PDB entry 4DBV | X-ray diffraction, 2.50 A resolution | chains Q and R of the 4 polymer chains in the assembly

== Chain Q (and R) ==
Protein: Glyceraldehyde-3-phosphate dehydrogenase
Source organism: Geobacillus stearothermophilus
Notes: EC 1.2.1.12; chain R of this document is another copy of the same molecule, construct and numbering; everything in this record applies to it too
UniProtKB: P00362 (G3P_BACST); the construct lacks a stretch of the UniProt sequence and is renumbered around it, so the offset changes along the chain: 0-34 = UniProt 1-35; 36-122 = UniProt 36-122; 123-138 = UniProt 124-139; 139-188 = UniProt 141-190; 1 more segments
Sequence (334 residues; each row starts with the number of its first residue; note: 2 numbers in that range are skipped by the numbering (no residue carries them; nothing is unmodelled there); numbering starts at 0):
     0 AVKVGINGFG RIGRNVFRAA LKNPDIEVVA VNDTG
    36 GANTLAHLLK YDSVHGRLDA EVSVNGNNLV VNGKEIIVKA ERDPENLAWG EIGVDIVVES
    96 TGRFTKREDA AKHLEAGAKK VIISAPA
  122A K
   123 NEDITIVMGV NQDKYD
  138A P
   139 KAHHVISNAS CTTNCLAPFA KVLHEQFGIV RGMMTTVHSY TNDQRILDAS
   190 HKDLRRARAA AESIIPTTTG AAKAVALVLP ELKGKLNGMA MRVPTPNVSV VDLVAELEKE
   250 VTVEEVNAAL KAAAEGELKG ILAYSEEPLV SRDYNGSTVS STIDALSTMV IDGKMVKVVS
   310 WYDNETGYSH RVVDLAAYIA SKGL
Sequence notes: engineered mutation Thr33 (Leu34 in P00362), Gly34 (Thr35 in P00362), Gly36 (Asp in P00362), Ala187 (Leu189 in P00362), Ser188 (Pro190 in P00362)
Ligand contacts: NADPH (NDP; NADPH dihydro-nicotinamide-adenine-dinucleotide phosphate): Gly7, Phe8, Gly9, Arg10, Ile11, Asn31, Asp32, Thr33, Glu76, Arg77, Ser95, Thr96, Gly97, Arg98, Phe99, Ser119, Ala120, Cys149, Thr179, Asn180, Asn313, Glu314, Tyr317

== Chain Q / chain R interface ==
Pairs across the interface (104; chain Q residue first):
  Arg169(Q) - Glu245(R)  salt bridge
  Arg169(Q) - Ile300(R)
  Arg169(Q) - Asp301(R)  salt bridge
  Arg169(Q) - Lys303(R)
  Arg169(Q) - Met304(R)
  Gly170(Q) - Ile300(R)
  Gly170(Q) - Met304(R)
  Met171(Q) - Val243(R)  hydrophobic
  Met171(Q) - Met298(R)
  Met171(Q) - Val299(R)
  Met171(Q) - Ile300(R)  hydrophobic
  Met171(Q) - Met304(R)
  Met171(Q) - Lys306(R)
  Met172(Q) - Lys306(R)
  Thr173(Q) - Asp241(R)  hydrogen bond
  Thr173(Q) - Lys306(R)  hydrogen bond
  Val175(Q) - Ile203(R)
  Val175(Q) - Met230(R)  hydrophobic
  Arg194(Q) - Glu276(R)
  Arg194(Q) - Pro277(R)
  Arg194(Q) - Leu278(R)  hydrogen bond (side chain-backbone)
  Arg194(Q) - Val279(R)
  Arg194(Q) - Asp293(R)  salt bridge
  Arg194(Q) - Leu295(R)
  Arg194(Q) - Ser296(R)
  Arg197(Q) - Val279(R)
  Arg197(Q) - Asp282(R)  salt bridge
  Glu201(Q) - Thr234(R)
  Glu201(Q) - Arg281(R)  salt bridge
  Ser202(Q) - Val279(R)
  Ser202(Q) - Ser280(R)  hydrogen bond
  Ser202(Q) - Arg281(R)  hydrogen bond (side chain-backbone)
  Ile203(Q) - Val175(R)
  Ile203(Q) - Val232(R)  hydrophobic
  Ile203(Q) - Val279(R)
  Ile203(Q) - Ser280(R)  hydrogen bond (backbone-side chain)
  Ile203(Q) - Trp310(R)
  Ile204(Q) - Val279(R)  hydrophobic
  Pro205(Q) - Leu278(R)
  Pro205(Q) - Trp310(R)  hydrophobic
  Gly223(Q) - Ile300(R)
  Lys224(Q) - Ile300(R)
  Leu225(Q) - Ile300(R)
  Asn226(Q) - Met298(R)  hydrogen bond
  Asn226(Q) - Ile300(R)
  Gly227(Q) - Met298(R)
  Met228(Q) - Ser296(R)
  Met228(Q) - Val308(R)  hydrophobic
  Met230(Q) - Val175(R)  hydrophobic
  Met230(Q) - Val239(R)  hydrophobic
  Val232(Q) - Ile203(R)  hydrophobic
  Pro233(Q) - Pro233(R)
  Pro233(Q) - Thr234(R)
  Thr234(Q) - Ile203(R)
  Thr234(Q) - Pro233(R)
  Val237(Q) - Ile203(R)
  Val239(Q) - Met230(R)  hydrophobic
  Asp241(Q) - Thr173(R)  hydrogen bond
  Val243(Q) - Met171(R)  hydrophobic
  Val243(Q) - Val243(R)  hydrophobic
  Glu245(Q) - Arg169(R)  salt bridge
  Glu245(Q) - Glu245(R)
  Glu245(Q) - Met304(R)
  Pro277(Q) - Arg194(R)
  Leu278(Q) - Arg194(R)  hydrogen bond (backbone-side chain)
  Leu278(Q) - Pro205(R)
  Val279(Q) - Arg194(R)
  Val279(Q) - Arg197(R)
  Val279(Q) - Ser202(R)
  Val279(Q) - Ile203(R)
  Val279(Q) - Ile204(R)  hydrophobic
  Ser280(Q) - Ser202(R)
  Ser280(Q) - Ile203(R)  hydrogen bond (side chain-backbone)
  Arg281(Q) - Glu201(R)  salt bridge
  Arg281(Q) - Ser202(R)  hydrogen bond (backbone-side chain)
  Asp282(Q) - Arg197(R)  salt bridge
  Asp293(Q) - Arg194(R)  salt bridge
  Leu295(Q) - Arg194(R)
  Ser296(Q) - Arg194(R)
  Ser296(Q) - Met228(R)
  Met298(Q) - Met171(R)
  Met298(Q) - Asn226(R)
  Met298(Q) - Gly227(R)
  Val299(Q) - Met171(R)
  Ile300(Q) - Gly170(R)
  Ile300(Q) - Met171(R)  hydrophobic
  Ile300(Q) - Gly223(R)
  Ile300(Q) - Lys224(R)
  Ile300(Q) - Leu225(R)
  Ile300(Q) - Asn226(R)
  Asp301(Q) - Arg169(R)  salt bridge
  Lys303(Q) - Arg169(R)
  Met304(Q) - Arg169(R)
  Met304(Q) - Gly170(R)
  Met304(Q) - Met171(R)
  Met304(Q) - Glu245(R)
  Met304(Q) - Met304(R)  hydrophobic
  Val305(Q) - Met171(R)
  Lys306(Q) - Met171(R)
  Lys306(Q) - Met172(R)
  Lys306(Q) - Thr173(R)  hydrogen bond
  Val308(Q) - Met228(R)  hydrophobic
  Trp310(Q) - Ile203(R)
  Trp310(Q) - Pro205(R)  hydrophobic
Interface residues without a listed pair, chain Q (50 interface residues in all): Val168, Leu193, Glu276
Interface residues without a listed pair, chain R (50 interface residues in all): Val168, Leu193, Val237, Val305

== In short ==
The chain Q/chain R interface involves 50 residues from each chain; the contacts include 12 hydrogen bonds and
10 salt bridges. Among the polar pairs are Arg169(Q)-Glu245(R), Arg169(Q)-Asp301(R) and Arg194(Q)-Asp293(R).
Chain Q binds NADPH.
Both chains are Glyceraldehyde-3-phosphate dehydrogenase (Geobacillus stearothermophilus). Entry 4DBV
(Glyceraldehyde-3-phosphate dehydrogenase mutant with leu 33 replaced by thr, thr 34 replaced by gly, asp 36
...) was determined by X-ray diffraction, deposited together with 1DBV, 2DBV and 3DBV.
